PDB entry 2ZM6 | X-ray diffraction, 3.30 A resolution | chains A and J of the 21 polymer chains in the assembly

== Chain A ==
Molecule: 16S ribosomal RNA
From: Thermus thermophilus
Sequence (1509 nucleotides; each row starts with the number of its first residue; note: 42 numbers in that range are skipped by the numbering (no residue carries them; nothing is unmodelled there); a row labelled like 190A-190L holds insertion residues (190A, then the next letters in order)):
     1 UUGUUGGAGAGUUUGAUCCUGGCUCAGGGUGAACGCUGGCGGCGUGCCUA
    51 AGACAUGCAAGUCGUGCGGG
    73 CCGCGGGGUUUU
    88 ACUCCG
    95 UGGUC
   101 AGCGGCGGACGGGUGAGUAACGCGUGGGU
  129A G
   130 ACCUACCCGGAAGAGGGGGACAACCCGGGGAAACUCGGGCUAAUCCCCCA
   180 UGUGGACCCGC
190A-190L CCCUUGGGGUGU
   191 GUCCAAAGGGCUUU
   216 GCCCGCUUCCGGAUGGGCCCGCGUCCCAUCAGCUAGUUGGUGGGGUAAUG
   266 GCCCACCAAGGCGACGACGGGUAGCCGGUCUGAGAGGAUGGCCGGCCACA
   316 GGGGCACUGAGACACGGGCCCCACUCCUACGGGAGGCAGCAGUUAGGAAU
   366 CUUCCGCAAUGGGCGCAAGCCUGACGGAGCGACGCCGCUUGGAGGAAGAA
   416 GCCCUUCGGGGUGUAAACUCCUGAA
   442 CCCGGGACGAAACCCCCGACGA
   474 GGGGACUGACGGUACCGGG
   494 GUAAUAGCGCCGGCCAACUCCGUGCCAGCAGCCGCGGUAAUACGGAGGGC
   544 GCGAGCGUUACCCGGAUUCACUGGGCGUAAAGGGCGUGUAGGCGGCCUGG
   594 GGCGUCCCAUGUGAAAGACCACGGCUCAACCGUGGGGGAGCGUGGGAUAC
   644 GCUCAGGCUAGACGGUGGGAGAGGGUGGUGGAAUUCCCGGAGUAGCGGUG
   694 AAAUGCGCAGAUACCGGGAGGAACGCCGAUGGCGAAGGCAGCCACCUGGU
   744 CCACCCGUGACGCUGAGGCGCGAAAGCGUGGGGAGCAAACCGGAUUAGAU
   794 ACCCGGGUAGUCCACGCCCUAAACGAUGCGCGCUAGGUCUCUGGGUCU
   848 CCUGGGGGCCGAAGCUAACGCGUUAAGCGCGCCGCCUGGGGAGUACGGCC
   898 GCAAGGCUGAAACUCAAAGGAAUUGACGGGGGCCCGCACAAGCGGUGGAG
   948 CAUGUGGUUUAAUUCGAAGCAACGCGAAGAACCUUACCAGGCCUUGACAU
   998 GCUAGG
 1003A G
  1004 AACCCGGGUGAAAGCCUGGGGUGCCCC
1030A-1030D GCGA
  1031 GGGGAGCCCUAGCACAGGUGCUGCAUGGCCGUCGUCAGCUCGUGCCGUGA
  1081 GGUGUUGGGUUAAGUCCCGCAACGAGCGCAACCCCCGCCGUUAGUUGCCA
  1131 GCGGUUCGGCCGGGCACUCUAACGGGACUGCCCGCGAAA
  1171 GCGGGAGGAAGGAGGGGACGACGUCUGGUCAGCAUGGCCCUUACGGCCUG
  1221 GGCGACACACGUGCUACAAUGCCCACUACAAAGCGAUGCCACCCGGCAAC
  1271 GGGGAGCUAAUCGCAAAAAGGUGGGCCCAGUUCGGAUUGGGGUCUGCAAC
  1321 CCGACCCCAUGAAGCCGGAAUCGCUAGUAAUCGCGGAUCAG
 1361A C
  1362 CAUGCCGCGGUGAAUACGUUCCCGGGCCUUGUACACACCGCCCGUCACGC
  1412 CAUGGGAGCGGGCUCUACCCGAAGUCGCCGGG
  1446 AGCCUACGGG
  1459 CAGGCGCCGAGGGUAGGGCCCGUGACUGGGGCGAAGUCGUAACAAGGUAG
  1509 CUGUACCGGAAGGUGCGGCUGGAU
Not modelled in the structure: 1-3

== Chain J ==
Name: 30S ribosomal protein S10
From: Thermus thermophilus
Reference sequence: Q5SHN7 (RS10_THET8); numbering as in UniProt (aligned over 2-105)
Sequence (104 residues; each row starts with the number of its first residue):
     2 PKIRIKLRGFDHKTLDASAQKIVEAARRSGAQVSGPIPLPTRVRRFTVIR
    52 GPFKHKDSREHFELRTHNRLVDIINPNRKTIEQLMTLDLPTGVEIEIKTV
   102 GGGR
Not modelled in the structure: 2, 101-105

== Interface between chain A and chain J ==
Contacting residue pairs (65; chain A residue first):
  G963(A) - Lys55(J)  base contact
  A964(A) - Phe54(J)  sugar contact
  A964(A) - Lys55(J)  sugar contact
  A969(A) - Lys55(J)  salt bridge to the phosphate
  C972(A) - Lys55(J)  base contact
  C972(A) - Lys57(J)  salt bridge to the phosphate
  G973(A) - Phe54(J)  sugar contact
  G973(A) - Lys55(J)  sugar contact
  A975(A) - Thr48(J)  base contact
  G1058(A) - Pro53(J)  base contact
  C1059(A) - Arg51(J)  sugar contact
  C1059(A) - Gly52(J)  sugar contact
  C1059(A) - Pro53(J)  sugar contact
  C1060(A) - Arg51(J)  sugar contact
  C1060(A) - Gly52(J)  sugar contact
  C1060(A) - His56(J)  hydrogen bond to the sugar
  C1060(A) - Ser59(J)  hydrogen bond to the phosphate
  G1061(A) - Arg51(J)  phosphate contact
  G1061(A) - His56(J)  hydrogen bond to the sugar
  G1061(A) - Ser59(J)  hydrogen bond to the phosphate
  A1123(A) - Ser35(J)  phosphate contact
  A1123(A) - Gly36(J)  sugar contact
  A1123(A) - Pro37(J)  hydrogen bond to the sugar
  A1123(A) - Ile38(J)  sugar contact
  A1123(A) - Pro39(J)  base contact
  G1124(A) - Val34(J)  phosphate contact
  G1124(A) - Ser35(J)  sugar contact
  G1124(A) - Gly36(J)  phosphate contact
  U1125(A) - Arg5(J)  hydrogen bond to the base
  U1125(A) - Ser35(J)  hydrogen bond to the phosphate
  U1125(A) - Asp73(J)  base contact
  U1150(A) - Pro39(J)  base contact
  U1150(A) - Leu40(J)  hydrogen bond to the sugar
  U1150(A) - Pro41(J)  phosphate contact
  A1151(A) - Pro39(J)  sugar contact
  A1151(A) - Pro41(J)  phosphate contact
  A1151(A) - Thr42(J)  hydrogen bond to the phosphate
  A1151(A) - Arg70(J)  hydrogen bond to the sugar
  A1152(A) - His13(J)  hydrogen bond to the phosphate
  A1152(A) - Asp17(J)  sugar contact
  A1152(A) - His68(J)  salt bridge to the phosphate
  A1152(A) - Arg70(J)  salt bridge to the phosphate
  C1153(A) - His13(J)  salt bridge to the phosphate
  C1189(A) - Arg51(J)  salt bridge to the phosphate
  G1198(A) - Phe54(J)  sugar contact
  U1199(A) - Phe54(J)  sugar contact
  G1202(A) - Pro53(J)  base contact
  G1253(A) - Val44(J)  phosphate contact
  G1253(A) - Arg46(J)  salt bridge to the phosphate
  C1254(A) - Arg43(J)  base contact
  C1254(A) - Val44(J)  phosphate contact
  C1254(A) - Arg45(J)  salt bridge to the phosphate
  G1255(A) - Arg43(J)  hydrogen bond to the base
  G1255(A) - Arg45(J)  salt bridge to the phosphate
  U1278(A) - Lys99(J)  base contact
  A1279(A) - Arg9(J)  salt bridge to the phosphate
  A1279(A) - Arg43(J)  base contact
  A1280(A) - Lys7(J)  salt bridge to the phosphate
  A1280(A) - Leu40(J)  base contact
  A1280(A) - Pro41(J)  sugar contact
  C1366(A) - Arg60(J)  hydrogen bond to the phosphate
  C1367(A) - Thr48(J)  hydrogen bond to the sugar
  C1367(A) - Arg60(J)  salt bridge to the phosphate
  C1367(A) - His62(J)  hydrogen bond to the sugar
  G1368(A) - His62(J)  salt bridge to the phosphate
Other interface residues (no listed pair), chain A (33 interface residues in all): A1188, G1197, U1281
Other interface residues (no listed pair), chain J (36 interface residues in all): Ile50, Glu61, Asn69

== In short ==
The interface between chain A and chain J involves 33 residues on one side and 36 on the other, with 15
hydrogen bonds and 13 salt bridges. Polar contacts include U1125(A)-Arg5(J), G1255(A)-Arg43(J) and
C1060(A)-His56(J).
Chain A is 16S ribosomal RNA and chain J is 30S ribosomal protein S10, both from Thermus thermophilus; the
structure, Crystal structure of the Thermus thermophilus 30S ribosomal subunit, was determined by X-ray
diffraction.
